Entry 7TJI (electron microscopy, 2.70 A resolution); this record covers chains A and H of the 9 polymer chains in the assembly.

[Chain A]
Molecule: Origin recognition complex subunit 1
Source organism: Saccharomyces cerevisiae
UniProt: P54784 (ORC1_YEAST); numbering as in UniProt (aligned over 1-914)
Sequence (917 residues; numbered -2 to 914; the number before each row is that of its first residue; numbers below 1 keep their minus sign (Ser-2 is residue -2)):
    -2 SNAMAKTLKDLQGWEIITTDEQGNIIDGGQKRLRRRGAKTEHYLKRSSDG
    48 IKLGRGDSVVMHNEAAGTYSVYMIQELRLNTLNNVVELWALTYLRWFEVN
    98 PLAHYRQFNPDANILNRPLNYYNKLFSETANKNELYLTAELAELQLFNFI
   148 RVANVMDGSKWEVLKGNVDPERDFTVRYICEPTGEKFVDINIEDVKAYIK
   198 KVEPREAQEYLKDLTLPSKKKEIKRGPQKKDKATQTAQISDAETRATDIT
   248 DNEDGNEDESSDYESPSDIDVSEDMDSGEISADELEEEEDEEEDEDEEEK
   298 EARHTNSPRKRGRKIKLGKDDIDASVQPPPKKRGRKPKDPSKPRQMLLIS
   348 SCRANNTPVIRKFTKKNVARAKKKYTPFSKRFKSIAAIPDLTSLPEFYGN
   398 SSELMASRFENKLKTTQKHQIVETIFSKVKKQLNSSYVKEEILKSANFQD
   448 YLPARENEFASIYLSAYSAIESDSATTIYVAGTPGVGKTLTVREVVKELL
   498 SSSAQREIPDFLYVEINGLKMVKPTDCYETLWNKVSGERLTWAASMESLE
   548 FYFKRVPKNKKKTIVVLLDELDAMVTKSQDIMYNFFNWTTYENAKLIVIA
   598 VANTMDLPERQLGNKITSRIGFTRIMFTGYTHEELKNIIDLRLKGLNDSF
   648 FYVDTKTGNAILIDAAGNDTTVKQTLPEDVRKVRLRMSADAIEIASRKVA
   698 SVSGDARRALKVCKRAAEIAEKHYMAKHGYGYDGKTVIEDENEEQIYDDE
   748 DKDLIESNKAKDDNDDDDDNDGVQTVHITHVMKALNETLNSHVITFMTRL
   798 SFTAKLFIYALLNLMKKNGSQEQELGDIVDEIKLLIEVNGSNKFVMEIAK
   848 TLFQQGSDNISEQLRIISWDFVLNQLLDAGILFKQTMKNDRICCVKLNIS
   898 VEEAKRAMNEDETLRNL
Disordered / not traced: -2 to 355, 398-403, 434-448, 661-675, 731-768
Construct notes: expression tag (-2 to 0)
Ion coordination: Mg2+: Thr486 (together with ATP)
Residues lining bound ligands: ATP (adenosine-5'-triphosphate): Asn431, Ser432, Leu449, Pro450, Arg452, Thr480, Pro481, Gly482, Val483, Gly484, Lys485, Thr486, Leu487, Glu567, Tyr627, Ile635, Arg639, Ala703, Arg704, Leu707
UniProt features mapped onto this chain:
  - binding site (ATP): Val435, Gly479 to Leu487, Glu567, Asn600, Arg704, Gly726 to Thr733
  - binding site (Mg(2+)): Asp566, Glu567
  - modified residue: Ser237 (Phosphoserine)
What the authors report for this chain:
  - catalytic residues: Asn600 (citing earlier work)

[Chain H]
Molecule: DNA, 84 bp ARS1
Sequence (84 nucleotides; row label = number of the first residue in the row):
     1 TTTGTGCACTTGCCTGCAGGCCTTTTGAAAAGCAAGCATAAAAGATCTAA
    51 ACATAAAATCTGTAAAATAACAAGATGTAAAGAT
Disordered / not traced: 1-23, 65-84

[Chain A / chain H interface]
Pairs across the interface - 22 pairs, chain A then chain H:
  Arg358(A) - DT54(H)  phosphate contact
  Arg358(A) - DA55(H)  salt bridge to the phosphate
  Lys359(A) - DA53(H)  salt bridge to the phosphate
  Lys359(A) - DT54(H)  hydrogen bond to the phosphate
  Phe360(A) - DA53(H)  base contact
  Phe360(A) - DT54(H)  sugar contact
  Thr361(A) - DA55(H)  phosphate contact
  Lys362(A) - DT54(H)  hydrogen bond to the base
  Lys362(A) - DA55(H)  phosphate contact
  Arg367(A) - DA56(H)  hydrogen bond to the base
  Arg367(A) - DA57(H)  sugar contact
  Ala368(A) - DA57(H)  sugar contact
  Lys369(A) - DA57(H)  phosphate contact
  Lys369(A) - DA58(H)  phosphate contact
  Lys370(A) - DA58(H)  sugar contact
  Lys371(A) - DA58(H)  salt bridge to the phosphate
  Lys371(A) - DT59(H)  phosphate contact
  Tyr372(A) - DA57(H)  hydrogen bond to the base
  Tyr372(A) - DA58(H)  sugar contact
  Tyr372(A) - DT59(H)  hydrogen bond to the phosphate
  Thr373(A) - DT59(H)  hydrogen bond to the phosphate
  Lys574(A) - DT48(H)  salt bridge to the phosphate
Interface residues without a listed pair, chain A (15 interface residues in all): Ile357, Val365

[Summary]
The interface between chain A and chain H involves 15 residues on one side and 8 on the other; the contacts
include 6 hydrogen bonds and 4 salt bridges. Polar contacts include Lys362(A)-DT54(H), Arg367(A)-DA56(H) and
Tyr372(A)-DA57(H). Bound to chain A: ATP. From the paper: the catalytic residue Asn600(A).
Chain A is Origin recognition complex subunit 1 (Saccharomyces cerevisiae) and chain H is DNA, 84 bp ARS1; the
structure, S. cerevisiae ORC bound to 84 bp ARS1 DNA and Cdc6 (state 2) with flexible Orc6 ..., was determined
by electron microscopy together with 7TJF, 7TJH, 7TJJ and 7TJK from the same study.
